6UBT - chains D and E of the 5 polymer chains in the assembly; structure by electron microscopy, 3.55 A resolution.

[Chain D (and E)]
Name: Glycine receptor subunit alphaZ1
Organism: Danio rerio
Notes: chain E of this document is another copy of the same molecule, construct and numbering; everything in this record applies to it too
UniProt: O93430 (GLRA1_DANRE); numbering as in UniProt (aligned over 1-444)
Chain sequence (444 residues; numbered 1 to 444; the number before each row is that of its first residue):
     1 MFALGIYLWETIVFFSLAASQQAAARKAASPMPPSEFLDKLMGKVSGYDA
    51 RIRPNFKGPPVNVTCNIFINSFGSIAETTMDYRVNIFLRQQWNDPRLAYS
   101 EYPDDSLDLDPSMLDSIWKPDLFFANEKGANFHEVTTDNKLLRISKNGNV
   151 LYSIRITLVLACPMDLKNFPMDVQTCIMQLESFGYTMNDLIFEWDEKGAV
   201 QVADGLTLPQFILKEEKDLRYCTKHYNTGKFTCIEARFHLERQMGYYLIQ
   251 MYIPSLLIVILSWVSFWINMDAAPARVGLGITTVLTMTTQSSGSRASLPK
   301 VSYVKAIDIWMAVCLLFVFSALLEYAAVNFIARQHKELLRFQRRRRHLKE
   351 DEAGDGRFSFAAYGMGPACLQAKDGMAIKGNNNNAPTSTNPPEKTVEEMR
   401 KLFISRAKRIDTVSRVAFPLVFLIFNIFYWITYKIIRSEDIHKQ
Unresolved in the structure: 1-30, 340-396, 441-444
Covalent attachments: N-acetylglucosamine (NAG) linked to Asn-62
Small-molecule neighbours:
  - glycine (GLY), molecule 1: Phe-87, Arg-89, Leu-141, Ser-153
  - glycine (GLY), molecule 2: Phe-183, Tyr-226, Asn-227, Thr-228, Phe-231
Curated features (UniProtKB/Swiss-Prot):
  - binding site (glycine): Arg-89, Ser-153, Thr-228
  - binding site (Zn(2+)): Glu-216, Asp-218, His-239
  - binding site (strychnine): Tyr-226 to Phe-231
  - site: Leu-285 (Important for obstruction of the ion pore in the closed conformation)
  - glycosylation: Asn-62 (N-linked (GlcNAc...) asparagine)
From the paper describing this entry:
  - post-translational modification sites: Asn-62
  - binding site for glycine: Arg-89, Leu-141, Phe-183, Tyr-226, Thr-228, Phe-231

[Interface between chain D and chain E]
Residue-residue contacts - 70 pairs, chain D then chain E:
  Asp-49(D) / Ser-35(E)  hydrogen bond
  Arg-51(D) / Leu-38(E)
  Arg-51(D) / Asp-39(E)  salt bridge
  Arg-51(D) / Asp-110(E)
  Arg-51(D) / Met-113(E)
  Ile-52(D) / Pro-34(E)  hydrophobic
  Ile-52(D) / Leu-38(E)  hydrophobic
  Lys-57(D) / Asp-104(E)  salt bridge
  Leu-88(D) / Thr-136(E)
  Lys-119(D) / Thr-137(E)
  Pro-120(D) / Thr-137(E)
  Asp-121(D) / Thr-137(E)
  Leu-122(D) / Val-135(E)
  Leu-122(D) / Thr-136(E)  hydrogen bond (backbone-side chain)
  Leu-122(D) / Thr-137(E)
  Phe-123(D) / Asn-139(E)
  Phe-123(D) / Arg-155(E)
  Phe-124(D) / Arg-155(E)
  Ala-125(D) / Asn-70(E)  hydrogen bond (backbone-side chain)
  Glu-127(D) / His-133(E)  salt bridge
  Glu-127(D) / Val-135(E)
  Glu-127(D) / Arg-155(E)  salt bridge
  Lys-128(D) / Arg-83(E)
  Ala-130(D) / Val-135(E)
  Phe-132(D) / Glu-134(E)
  Phe-132(D) / Thr-136(E)
  Phe-183(D) / Phe-87(E)  hydrophobic
  Phe-183(D) / Asn-139(E)
  Phe-183(D) / Lys-140(E)
  Phe-183(D) / Ser-153(E)
  Gly-184(D) / Leu-141(E)
  Thr-186(D) / Arg-143(E)
  Asp-189(D) / Asp-108(E)
  Tyr-226(D) / Phe-68(E)  hydrophobic
  Asn-227(D) / Arg-89(E)  hydrogen bond
  Thr-228(D) / Arg-143(E)  hydrogen bond (backbone-side chain)
  Ala-273(D) / Ala-275(E)
  Pro-274(D) / Pro-274(E)  hydrophobic
  Pro-274(D) / Ala-275(E)  hydrophobic
  Val-277(D) / Ile-268(E)  hydrophobic
  Val-277(D) / Ala-275(E)
  Ile-281(D) / Leu-279(E)  hydrophobic
  Ile-281(D) / Thr-282(E)
  Leu-285(D) / Thr-282(E)
  Leu-285(D) / Thr-286(E)
  Ser-292(D) / Gln-250(E)
  Arg-295(D) / Tyr-246(E)
  Arg-295(D) / Ile-249(E)
  Arg-295(D) / Gln-250(E)
  Lys-300(D) / Pro-209(E)
  Lys-300(D) / Gln-210(E)
  Lys-300(D) / Tyr-246(E)
  Lys-300(D) / Ser-297(E)  hydrogen bond
  Val-301(D) / Tyr-246(E)
  Ser-302(D) / Gln-243(E)  hydrogen bond (side chain-backbone)
  Ser-302(D) / Met-244(E)
  Ser-302(D) / Gly-245(E)
  Leu-315(D) / Leu-257(E)  hydrophobic
  Phe-319(D) / Ile-260(E)  hydrophobic
  Phe-319(D) / Leu-261(E)  hydrophobic
  Leu-322(D) / Leu-261(E)  hydrophobic
  Leu-323(D) / Val-264(E)  hydrophobic
  Ala-326(D) / Trp-267(E)
  Asn-329(D) / Ile-268(E)
  Asn-329(D) / Asn-269(E)  hydrogen bond
  Arg-333(D) / Ile-268(E)
  Arg-333(D) / Asn-269(E)
  Arg-333(D) / Met-270(E)
  Arg-333(D) / Arg-415(E)
  Glu-337(D) / Lys-408(E)  salt bridge
Also at the interface, not in a pair above, chain D (51 interface residues in all): Phe-56, Met-80, Gly-129, Tyr-152, Ile-154, Ile-156, Phe-231, Val-304, Tyr-325, Phe-330
Also at the interface, not in a pair above, chain E (52 interface residues in all): Asn-66, Gln-201, Tyr-247, Ala-272

[Summary]
51 residues of chain D and 52 residues of chain E are in contact; the contacts include 8 hydrogen bonds and 5
salt bridges. Among the polar pairs are Arg-51(D)/Asp-39(E), Lys-57(D)/Asp-104(E) and Glu-127(D)/His-133(E).
Chain D binds glycine. The paper reports a binding site for glycine at Arg-89(D), Leu-141(D) and Phe-183(D)
among others; a modification site at Asn-62(D).
Chain D and chain E are both Glycine receptor subunit alphaZ1 (Danio rerio); the structure, Full length
Glycine receptor reconstituted in lipid nanodisc in Gly-bound desensitized conformation, was determined by
electron microscopy together with 6UBS, 6UD3, 6VM0, 6VM2 and 6VM3 from the same study.
